6GAL - chains S and T of the 4 polymer chains in the assembly; structure by X-ray diffraction, 1.25 A resolution.

== Chain S (and T) ==
Protein: Hydrogenase-1 small chain
From: Escherichia coli K-12
Notes: EC 1.12.99.6; chain T of this document is another copy of the same molecule, construct and numbering; everything in this record applies to it too
Reference sequence: P69739 (MBHS_ECOLI); residues 1-327 here correspond to UniProt positions 46-372 (UniProt number = residue number + 45)
Amino-acid sequence (335 residues; row label = number of the first residue in the row):
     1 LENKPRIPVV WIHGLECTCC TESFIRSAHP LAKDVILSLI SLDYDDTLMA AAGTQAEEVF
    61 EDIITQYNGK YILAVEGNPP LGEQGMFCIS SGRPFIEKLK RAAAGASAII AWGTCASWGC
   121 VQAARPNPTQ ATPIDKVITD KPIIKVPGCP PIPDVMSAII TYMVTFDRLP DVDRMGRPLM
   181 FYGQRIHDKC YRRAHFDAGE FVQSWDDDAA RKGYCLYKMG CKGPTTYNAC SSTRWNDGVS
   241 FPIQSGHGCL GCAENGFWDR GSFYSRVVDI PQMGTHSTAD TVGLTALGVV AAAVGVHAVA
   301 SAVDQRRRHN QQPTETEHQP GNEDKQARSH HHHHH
Not modelled in the structure: 1-3, 268-335 (chain T: 1, 268-335)
Construct notes: expression tag (328-335)
Swiss-Prot annotation at these positions:
  - binding site ([4Fe-4S] cluster): C17, C20, C115, C149, H187, C190, C215, C221
  - binding site ([3Fe-4S] cluster): C230, C249, C252

== Chain S / chain T interface ==
Pairs across the interface (31; chain S residue first):
  Q184(S) - K212(T)  hydrogen bond (side chain-backbone)
  H187(S) - A194(T)
  D188(S) - A194(T)
  D188(S) - H195(T)
  K189(S) - Y191(T)
  K189(S) - H195(T)  hydrogen bond
  K189(S) - K212(T)  hydrogen bond (side chain-backbone)
  K189(S) - G213(T)
  C190(S) - C190(T)
  C190(S) - Y191(T)
  Y191(S) - K189(T)
  Y191(S) - C190(T)
  Y191(S) - Y191(T)  hydrophobic
  Y191(S) - S232(T)
  R193(S) - R193(T)
  R193(S) - A194(T)
  R193(S) - D197(T)  salt bridge
  A194(S) - H187(T)
  A194(S) - D188(T)
  A194(S) - R193(T)
  H195(S) - D188(T)
  H195(S) - K189(T)  hydrogen bond
  D197(S) - R193(T)  salt bridge
  D197(S) - D197(T)
  K212(S) - Q184(T)  hydrogen bond (backbone-side chain)
  K212(S) - K189(T)  hydrogen bond (backbone-side chain)
  G213(S) - K189(T)
  S232(S) - Y191(T)
  R234(S) - R234(T)
  R234(S) - Q244(T)  hydrogen bond
  Q244(S) - R234(T)  hydrogen bond
Interface residues without a listed pair, chain S (16 interface residues in all): S231
Interface residues without a listed pair, chain T (16 interface residues in all): S231

== In short ==
The chain S/chain T interface involves 16 residues from each chain, with 8 hydrogen bonds and 2 salt bridges.
Among the polar pairs are R193(S)-D197(T), Q184(S)-K212(T) and K189(S)-H195(T). UniProt lists 8 [4Fe-4S]
cluster-binding residues and 3 [3Fe-4S] cluster-binding residues on chain S.
Both chains are Hydrogenase-1 small chain (Escherichia coli K-12). Entry 6GAL (Structure of fully reduced
Hydrogenase (Hyd-1) variant E28Q collected at pH 10) was determined by X-ray diffraction together with 5LRY,
6FPI, 6FPO, 6FPW, 6G7R, 6GAM and 6GAN from the same study.
